PDB entry 3WDR | X-ray diffraction, 1.40 A resolution | chain A

[Chain A]
Protein: Beta-mannanase
From: Symbiotic protist of Reticulitermes speratus
Notes: EC 3.2.1.78
UniProtKB: H7CGE2 (H7CGE2_9EUKA); residues 15-344 here correspond to UniProt positions 1-330 (UniProt number = residue number - 14)
Amino-acid sequence (355 residues; row label = number of the first residue in the row; numbers below 1 keep their minus sign (Glu-10 is residue -10)):
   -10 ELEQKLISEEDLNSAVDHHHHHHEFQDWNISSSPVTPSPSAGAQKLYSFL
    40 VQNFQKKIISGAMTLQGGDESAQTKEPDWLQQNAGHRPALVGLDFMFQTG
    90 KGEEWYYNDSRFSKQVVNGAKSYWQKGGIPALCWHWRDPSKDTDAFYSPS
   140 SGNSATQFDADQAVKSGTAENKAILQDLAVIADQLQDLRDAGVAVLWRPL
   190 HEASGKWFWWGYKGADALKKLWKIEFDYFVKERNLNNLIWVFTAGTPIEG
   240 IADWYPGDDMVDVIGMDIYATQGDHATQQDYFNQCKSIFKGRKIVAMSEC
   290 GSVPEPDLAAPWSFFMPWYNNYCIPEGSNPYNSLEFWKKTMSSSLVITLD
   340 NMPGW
Not modelled in the structure: -10 to 14
Construct notes: expression tag (-10 to 14)
Modified positions: Met85 (methionine sulfoxide; SME)
Bound ions: Na+ near Tyr270 (its only coordinating residue here)
Ligand contacts:
  - bicarbonate ion (BCT): His124, His190, Glu191, Phe197, Tyr258, Glu288, Trp307
  - oligosaccharide (beta-D-glucopyranose, beta-D-mannopyranose, alpha-D-mannopyranose units): Leu54, Met85, Phe86, Glu92, Trp94, His124, Arg126, Asp133, Phe135, Tyr136, Trp307, Tyr308
From the paper describing this entry:
  - binding site for bicarbonate ion: His124, His190, Glu288
  - binding site for beta-D-glucopyranose: Met85, Glu92, Trp94, Arg126
  - post-translational modification sites: Met85
  - contacts within the chain: Met85-Arg126 (hydrogen bond), Arg187-Glu288, Glu191-Trp196, Tyr258-Glu288
  - specificity-determining residues: Met85, Arg126, Tyr308
  - binding site for beta-D-mannopyranose: Trp307, Tyr308

[In short]
Chain A binds a glycan and bicarbonate ion. The paper reports a binding site for beta-D-glucopyranose at
Met85, Glu92 and Trp94 among others; a binding site for bicarbonate ion at His124, His190 and Glu288.
Chain A is Beta-mannanase (Symbiotic protist of Reticulitermes speratus); the structure, Crystal structure of
beta-mannanase from a symbiotic protist of the termite Reticulitermes speratus complexed with
gluco-manno-oligosaccharide, was determined by X-ray diffraction together with 3WDQ from the same study.
